Entry 7SMI (X-ray diffraction, 1.40 A resolution); this record covers chain A.

[Chain A]
Protein: L-galactose dehydrogenase
Organism: Spinacia oleracea
UniProt: Q6BDJ2 (Q6BDJ2_SPIOL); residues 1-322 here = UniProt positions 1-322
Sequence (343 residues; each row starts with the number of its first residue; numbers below 1 keep their minus sign (Met-20 is residue -20)):
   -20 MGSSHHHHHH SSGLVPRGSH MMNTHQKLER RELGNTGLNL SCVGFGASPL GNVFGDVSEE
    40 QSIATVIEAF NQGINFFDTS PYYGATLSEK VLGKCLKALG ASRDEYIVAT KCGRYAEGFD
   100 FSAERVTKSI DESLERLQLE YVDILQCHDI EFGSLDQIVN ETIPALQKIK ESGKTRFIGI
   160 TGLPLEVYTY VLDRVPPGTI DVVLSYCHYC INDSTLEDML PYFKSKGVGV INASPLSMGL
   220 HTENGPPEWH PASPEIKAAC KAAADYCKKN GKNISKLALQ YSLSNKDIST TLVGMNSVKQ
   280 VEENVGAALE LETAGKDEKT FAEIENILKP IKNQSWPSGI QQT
Unresolved in the structure: -20 to 4, 320-322
Sequence notes: initiating methionine (-20); expression tag (-19 to 0)
Reported in the primary citation:
  - catalytic residues: Asp57, Tyr62, Lys90, His127
  - specificity-determining residues: Ser59, Tyr61, Arg93, Asp128 (proposed by the authors, not directly observed)
  - specificity-determining residues: Tyr185 (by similarity / conservation)

[Summary]
From the paper: catalytic residues Asp57, Tyr62 and Lys90 among others; specificity determinants Ser59, Tyr61
and Arg93 among others.
Chain A is L-galactose dehydrogenase (Spinacia oleracea); the structure, Crystal Structure of L-galactose
dehydrogenase from Spinacia oleracea, was determined by X-ray diffraction, deposited together with 7SVQ.
